PDB entry 8BEZ | X-ray diffraction, 1.75 A resolution | chains A and B

[Chain A (and B)]
Protein: Cry49Aa protein
Source organism: Lysinibacillus sphaericus
Notes: chain B of this document is another copy of the same molecule, construct and numbering; everything in this record applies to it too
UniProt: A7WK53 (A7WK53_LYSSH); residues 49-464 here = UniProt positions 49-464
Chain sequence (416 residues; numbered 49 to 464; the number before each row is that of its first residue):
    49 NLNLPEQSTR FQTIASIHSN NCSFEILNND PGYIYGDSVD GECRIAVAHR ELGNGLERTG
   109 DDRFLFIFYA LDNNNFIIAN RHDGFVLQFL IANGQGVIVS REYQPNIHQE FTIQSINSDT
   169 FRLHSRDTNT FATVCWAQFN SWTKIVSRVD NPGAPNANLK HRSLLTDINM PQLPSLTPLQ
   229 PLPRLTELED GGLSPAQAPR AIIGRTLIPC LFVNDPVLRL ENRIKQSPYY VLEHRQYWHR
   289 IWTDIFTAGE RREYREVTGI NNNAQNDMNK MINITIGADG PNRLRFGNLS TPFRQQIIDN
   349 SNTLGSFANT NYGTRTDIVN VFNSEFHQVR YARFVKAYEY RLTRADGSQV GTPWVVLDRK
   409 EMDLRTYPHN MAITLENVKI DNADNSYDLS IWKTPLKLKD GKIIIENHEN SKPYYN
Disulfide bonds: Cys91-Cys183

[Interface between chain A and chain B]
Contacting residue pairs - 55 pairs, chain A then chain B:
  Asn51(A) - Ile346(B)  hydrogen bond (side chain-backbone)
  Asn51(A) - Asn350(B)
  Asn51(A) - Thr351(B)  hydrogen bond (side chain-backbone)
  Asn51(A) - Leu352(B)
  Leu52(A) - Leu352(B)
  Gln55(A) - Phe355(B)
  Asp120(A) - Arg342(B)  hydrogen bond (backbone-side chain)
  Asp120(A) - Gln343(B)  hydrogen bond (backbone-side chain)
  Asn122(A) - Arg342(B)  hydrogen bond
  Asn122(A) - Ser354(B)
  Asn122(A) - Phe355(B)
  Phe124(A) - Phe355(B)  hydrophobic
  Ile161(A) - Phe355(B)
  Gln162(A) - Phe355(B)
  Gln162(A) - Asn357(B)
  Ser163(A) - Phe355(B)  hydrogen bond (backbone-backbone)
  Ser163(A) - Ala356(B)
  Ser163(A) - Asn357(B)
  Ser163(A) - Tyr435(B)
  Ile164(A) - Asn357(B)
  Ile164(A) - Tyr435(B)
  Asn165(A) - Tyr435(B)  hydrogen bond (backbone-side chain)
  Ser166(A) - Tyr435(B)  hydrogen bond (side chain-backbone)
  Ser166(A) - Asp436(B)  hydrogen bond
  Arg342(A) - Asn122(B)  hydrogen bond
  Gln343(A) - Asp120(B)  hydrogen bond (side chain-backbone)
  Gln343(A) - Gln344(B)
  Gln344(A) - Gln343(B)
  Gln344(A) - Asp347(B)
  Ile346(A) - Asn51(B)  hydrogen bond (backbone-side chain)
  Asp347(A) - Asn51(B)
  Asp347(A) - Gln344(B)
  Asp347(A) - Asp347(B)
  Asn350(A) - Asn49(B)
  Asn350(A) - Asn51(B)
  Thr351(A) - Asn51(B)  hydrogen bond (backbone-side chain)
  Leu352(A) - Asn51(B)
  Leu352(A) - Leu52(B)
  Gly353(A) - Asn122(B)
  Ser354(A) - Asn122(B)  hydrogen bond (backbone-side chain)
  Phe355(A) - Gln55(B)
  Phe355(A) - Asn122(B)
  Phe355(A) - Phe124(B)  hydrophobic
  Phe355(A) - Ile161(B)
  Phe355(A) - Gln162(B)
  Phe355(A) - Ser163(B)  hydrogen bond (backbone-backbone)
  Ala356(A) - Ser163(B)
  Asn357(A) - Gln162(B)
  Asn357(A) - Ser163(B)
  Asn357(A) - Ile164(B)
  Tyr435(A) - Ser163(B)
  Tyr435(A) - Ile164(B)
  Tyr435(A) - Asn165(B)  hydrogen bond (side chain-backbone)
  Tyr435(A) - Ser166(B)  hydrogen bond (backbone-side chain)
  Asp436(A) - Ser166(B)
Also at the interface, not in a pair above, chain A (31 interface residues in all): Pro53, Leu119, Asn121, Ser434
Also at the interface, not in a pair above, chain B (31 interface residues in all): Pro53, Leu119, Asn121, Gly353

[Overview]
The chain A/chain B interface involves 31 residues from each chain; the contacts include 17 hydrogen bonds.
Polar pairs include Asn51(A)-Ile346(B), Asn51(A)-Thr351(B) and Asp120(A)-Arg342(B).
Both chains are Cry49Aa protein (Lysinibacillus sphaericus). Entry 8BEZ (Structure of the Lysinibacillus
sphaericus Tpp49Aa1 pesticidal protein at pH 11) was determined by X-ray diffraction together with 8BEX, 8BEY
and 7QA1 from the same study.
